PDB entry 2DRC | X-ray diffraction, 1.90 A resolution | chains A and B

# Chain A (and B)
Protein: Dihydrofolate reductase
From: Escherichia coli
Notes: EC 1.5.1.3; chain B of this document is another copy of the same molecule, construct and numbering; everything in this record applies to it too
UniProtKB: P0ABQ4 (DYR_ECOLI); residues 1-159 here = UniProt positions 1-159
Sequence (159 residues; each row starts with the number of its first residue):
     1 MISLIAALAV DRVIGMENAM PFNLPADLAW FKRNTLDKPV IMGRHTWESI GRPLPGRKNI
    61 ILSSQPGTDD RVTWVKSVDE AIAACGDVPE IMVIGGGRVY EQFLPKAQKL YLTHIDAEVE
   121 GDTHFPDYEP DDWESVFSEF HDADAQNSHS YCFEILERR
Sequence notes: conflict F22 (Trp in P0ABQ4), D37 (Asn in P0ABQ4)
Swiss-Prot annotation at these positions:
  - binding site (substrate): I5, D27, R52, R57, T113
  - binding site (NADP(+)): A7, V13 to A19, H45, T46, S63, S64, K76, G95 to Q102
  - natural variant: L28 (L28R: In strain: B[RT500] isozyme 2), W30 (W30G: In strain: 1810), E154 (E154K: In strain: B[MB1428]; E154Q: In strain: 1810)
  - mutagenesis: M16 (M16F/S: Increases catalytic rate about 2-fold; M16N: Increases catalytic rate about 2-fold. Increases catalytic rate about 7-fold; when associated with L-20; Y-42; F-92; A-85 and S-152), M20 (M20I/V: Increases catalytic rate 2-fold; M20L: Increases catalytic rate 2.5-fold. Increases catalytic rate about 7-fold; when associated with N-16; Y-42; F-92; A-85 and S-152), M42 (M42V: Increases catalytic rate almost 2-fold; M42Y: Increases catalytic rate almost 2-fold. Increases catalytic rate about 7-fold; when associated with N-16; L-20; A-85; F-92 and S-152), C85 (C85A: Decreases catalytic rate by one third. Increases catalytic rate about 7-fold; when associated with N-16; L-20; Y-42; F-92 and S-152), M92 (M92F: No effect. Increases catalytic rate about 7-fold; when associated with N-16; L-20; Y-42; A-85 and S-152; M92L: No effect), C152 (C152S: Increases catalytic rate 1.5-fold. Increases catalytic rate about 7-fold; when associated with N-16; L-20; Y-42; A-85 and F-92)
Ligand contacts: methotrexate (MTX): I5, A6, A7, D27, L28, W30, F31, K32, T46, S49, I50, R52, L54, P55, R57, I94, Y100, T113

# Chain A / chain B interface
Contacting residue pairs (36):
  E17(A) - A145(B)
  N18(A) - A143(B)
  N18(A) - D144(B)
  N18(A) - A145(B)
  A19(A) - D144(B)  hydrogen bond (backbone-backbone)
  A19(A) - A145(B)
  A19(A) - Q146(B)
  A19(A) - N147(B)
  A19(A) - S148(B)
  M20(A) - N23(B)
  M20(A) - S148(B)
  P21(A) - P21(B)
  P21(A) - S148(B)
  P21(A) - H149(B)
  F22(A) - P21(B)
  F22(A) - N23(B)
  N23(A) - M20(B)
  N23(A) - F22(B)
  E48(A) - Q146(B)
  S49(A) - A145(B)  hydrogen bond (side chain-backbone)
  S49(A) - Q146(B)
  I50(A) - Q146(B)
  G51(A) - Q146(B)
  A143(A) - N18(B)
  D144(A) - N18(B)
  D144(A) - A19(B)  hydrogen bond (backbone-backbone)
  A145(A) - A19(B)
  Q146(A) - A19(B)
  Q146(A) - E48(B)
  Q146(A) - S49(B)  hydrogen bond (side chain-backbone)
  N147(A) - N18(B)
  N147(A) - A19(B)
  S148(A) - A19(B)
  S148(A) - M20(B)
  S148(A) - P21(B)
  H149(A) - P21(B)

# In short
18 residues of chain A and 15 residues of chain B are in contact; the contacts include 4 hydrogen bonds. Polar
contacts include S49(A)-A145(B), Q146(A)-S49(B) and A19(A)-D144(B). Ligands of chain A: methotrexate.
Chain A and chain B are both Dihydrofolate reductase (Escherichia coli); the structure, Investigation of the
functional role of tryptophan-22 in escherichia coli dihydrofolate reductase by site-directed mutagenesis, was
determined by X-ray diffraction, deposited together with 3DRC.
